7XIK - chains A and H of the 3 polymer chains in the assembly; structure by X-ray diffraction, 2.89 A resolution.

Chain A:
Molecule: Spike protein S1
From: Severe acute respiratory syndrome coronavirus 2
Reference sequence: P0DTC2 (SPIKE_SARS2); numbering as in UniProt (aligned over 319-537)
Sequence (225 residues; numbered 319 to 543; the number before each row is that of its first residue):
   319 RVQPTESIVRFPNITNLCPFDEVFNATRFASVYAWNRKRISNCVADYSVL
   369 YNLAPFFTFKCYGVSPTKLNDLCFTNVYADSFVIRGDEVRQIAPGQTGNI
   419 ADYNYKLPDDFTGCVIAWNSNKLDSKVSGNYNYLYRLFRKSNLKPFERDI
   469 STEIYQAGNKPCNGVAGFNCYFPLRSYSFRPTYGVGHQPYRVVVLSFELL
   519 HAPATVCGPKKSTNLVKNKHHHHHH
Not modelled in the structure: 319-333, 529-543
Differences from the reference sequence: variant Asp339 (Gly in P0DTC2), Leu371 (Ser in P0DTC2), Pro373 (Ser in P0DTC2), Phe375 (Ser in P0DTC2), Asn417 (Lys in P0DTC2), Lys440 (Asn in P0DTC2), Ser446 (Gly in P0DTC2), Asn477 (Ser in P0DTC2), Lys478 (Thr in P0DTC2), Ala484 (Glu in P0DTC2), Arg493 (Gln in P0DTC2), Ser496 (Gly in P0DTC2), Arg498 (Gln in P0DTC2), Tyr501 (Asn in P0DTC2), His505 (Tyr in P0DTC2); expression tag (538-543)
Disulfide bonds: Cys336-Cys361, Cys379-Cys432, Cys391-Cys525, Cys480-Cys488
UniProt features mapped onto this chain:
  - region: Arg403 to Asp405 (Integrin-binding motif), Asn448 to Phe456 (Immunodominant HLA epitope recognized by the CD8+)
  - glycosylation: Thr323 (O-linked (GalNAc) threonine), Ser325 (O-linked (HexNAc...) serine), Asn331 (N-linked (GlcNAc...) (complex) asparagine), Asn343 (N-linked (GlcNAc...) (complex) asparagine)
  - natural variant: Asp339 (G339D: In strain: Omicron/BA.1, Omicron/BA.2 and 4 more; this construct carries the variant), Arg346 (R346K: In strain: Mu/B.1.621; R346T: In strain: Omicron/BQ.1.1, Omicron/XBB.1.5 and 1 more), Leu368 (L368I: In strain: Omicron/XBB.1.5, Omicron/EG.5.1), Leu371 (S371L: In strain: Omicron/BA.1; this construct carries the variant), Pro373 (S373P: In strain: Omicron/BA.1, Omicron/BA.2 and 7 more; this construct carries the variant), Phe375 (S375F: In strain: Omicron/BA.1, Omicron/BA.2 and 7 more; this construct carries the variant), Thr376 (T376A: In strain: Omicron/BA.2, Omicron/BA.2.12.1 and 5 more), Asp405 (D405N: In strain: Omicron/BA.2, Omicron/BA.2.12.1 and 6 more), Arg408 (R408S: In strain: Omicron/BA.2, Omicron/BA.2.12.1 and 6 more), Asn417 (K417N: In strain: Beta/B.1.351, Omicron/BA.1 and 8 more; this construct carries the variant), Lys440 (N440K: In strain: Omicron/BA.1, Omicron/BA.2 and 7 more; this construct carries the variant), Lys444 (K444T: In strain: Omicron/BQ.1.1), 16 further natural variant entries in UniProt
  - mutagenesis: Asn331 (N331Q: Reduced viral infectivity), Asn343 (N343Q: Reduced viral infectivity), Leu452 (L452R: Increased resistance to neutralizing antibodies. Decreases HLA binding to NF9 epitope. Increased binding affinity to human ACE2), Tyr453 (Y453F: Decreased HLA binding to NF9 epitope. Increased binding affinity to human ACE2), Ala475 (A475V: Increased resistance to neutralizing antibodies), Val483 (V483A: Increased resistance to neutralizing antibodies), Phe490 (F490L: Increased resistance to neutralizing antibodies and human covalescent sera neutralization), His519 (H519P: Increased resistance to human covalescent sera neutralization)

Chain H:
Molecule: B38 Fab heavy chain
From: Homo sapiens
Notes: antibody fragment or engineered binder
Sequence (222 residues; row label = number of the first residue in the row; numbers below 1 keep their minus sign (Gly-1 is residue -1)):
    -1 GDEVQLVESGGGLVQPGGSLRLSCAASGFIVGWNYMSWVRQAPGKGLEWV
    49 SVIYPGGSTYYADSVKGRFTISRHNSKNTLYLQMNSLRAEDTAVYYCARE
    99 AYGMDVWGQGTTVTVSSASTKGPSVFPLAPSSKSTSGGTAALGCLVKDYF
   149 PEPVTVSWNSGALTSGVHTFPAVLQSSGLYSLSSVVTVPSSSLGTQTYIC
   199 NVNHKPSNTKVDKRVEPKSCDK
Not modelled in the structure: -1, 218-220
Disulfide bonds: Cys22-Cys95, Cys142-Cys198

Interface between chain A and chain H:
Pairs across the interface (37):
  Thr415(A) with Ser56(H); Tyr58(H), hydrogen bond
  Gly416(A) with Tyr58(H), hydrogen bond (backbone-side chain)
  Asp420(A) with Ser56(H), hydrogen bond
  Tyr421(A) with Tyr33(H); Tyr52(H); Pro53(H); Gly54(H), hydrogen bond (side chain-backbone)
  Leu455(A) with Tyr33(H), hydrogen bond (backbone-side chain)
  Phe456(A) with Tyr33(H), hydrophobic; Ala99(H), hydrophobic
  Arg457(A) with Pro53(H); Gly54(H)
  Lys458(A) with Trp31(H); Pro53(H); Gly54(H)
  Asn460(A) with Gly54(H)
  Tyr473(A) with Trp31(H), hydrogen bond (side chain-backbone); Pro53(H)
  Gln474(A) with Trp31(H)
  Ala475(A) with Phe27(H); Ile28(H), hydrogen bond (backbone-backbone); Trp31(H); Asn32(H), hydrogen bond (backbone-side chain)
  Gly476(A) with Trp31(H)
  Asn477(A) with Ile28(H)
  Lys478(A) with Asp0(H)
  Phe486(A) with Val2(H), hydrophobic; Arg97(H); Asp103(H)
  Asn487(A) with Gly26(H), hydrogen bond (side chain-backbone); Phe27(H); Arg97(H), hydrogen bond
  Tyr489(A) with Arg97(H), hydrogen bond; Ala99(H)
  Arg493(A) with Ala99(H), hydrogen bond (side chain-backbone); Tyr100(H)
Also at the interface, not in a pair above, chain A (21 interface residues in all): Asn417, Ser459
Also at the interface, not in a pair above, chain H (19 interface residues in all): Gly55, Val104

In short:
The interface between chain A and chain H involves 21 residues on one side and 19 on the other, with 12
hydrogen bonds. Among the polar pairs are Thr415(A)-Tyr58(H), Gly416(A)-Tyr58(H) and Asp420(A)-Ser56(H).
Curated annotation (UniProt) lists 8 mutagenesis sites on chain A.
Here chain A is Spike protein S1 (Severe acute respiratory syndrome coronavirus 2) and chain H is B38 Fab
heavy chain (Homo sapiens). Entry 7XIK (SARS-CoV-2-Omicron-RBD and B38-GWP/P-VK antibody complex) was
determined by X-ray diffraction.
